4PGQ - chains A and P of the 4 polymer chains in the assembly; structure by X-ray diffraction, 2.30 A resolution.

[Chain A]
Name: DNA polymerase beta
From: Homo sapiens
Notes: EC 2.7.7.7, 4.2.99.-
UniProtKB: P06746 (DPOLB_HUMAN); residue numbers follow UniProt; this construct covers 7-335
Chain sequence (329 residues; row label = number of the first residue in the row):
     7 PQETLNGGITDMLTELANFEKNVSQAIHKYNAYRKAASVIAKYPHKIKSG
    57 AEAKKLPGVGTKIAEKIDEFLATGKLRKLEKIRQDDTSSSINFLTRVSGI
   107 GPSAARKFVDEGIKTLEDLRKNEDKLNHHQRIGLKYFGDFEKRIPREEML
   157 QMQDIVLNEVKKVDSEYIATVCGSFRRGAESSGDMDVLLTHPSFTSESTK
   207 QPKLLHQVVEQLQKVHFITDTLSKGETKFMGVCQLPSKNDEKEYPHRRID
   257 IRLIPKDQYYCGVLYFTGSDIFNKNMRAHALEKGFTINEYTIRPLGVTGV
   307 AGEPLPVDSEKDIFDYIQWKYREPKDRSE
Not modelled in the structure: 7-8, 205-206, 245
Metal / ion sites: Na+ site 1: Lys60, Val65 (shared with 1 residue of chain D); Na+ site 2: Thr101, Val103, Ile106 (shared with DG9(P) of chain P); Mg2+ site 1: Asp190, Asp192 (together with 1FZ)
Small-molecule neighbours: 1FZ (5'-O-[(R)-hydroxy{[(R)-hydroxy(phosphonooxy)phosphoryl]amino}phosphoryl]thymidine): Arg149, Gly179, Ser180, Arg183, Ser187, Ser188, Gly189, Asp190, Asp192, Tyr271, Phe272, Thr273, Gly274, Ser275, Asp276, Arg283
Swiss-Prot annotation at these positions:
  - region: Arg183 to Asp192 (DNA-binding)
  - active site: Lys72 (Nucleophile)
  - binding site (K(+)): Lys60, Leu62, Val65, Thr101, Val103, Ile106
  - binding site (Na(+)): Lys60, Leu62, Val65, Thr101, Val103, Ile106
  - binding site (dATP): Arg149, Ser180, Arg183, Gly189, Asp190
  - binding site (dCTP): Arg149, Ser180, Arg183, Gly189, Asp190
  - binding site (dGTP): Arg149, Ser180, Arg183, Gly189, Asp190, Asp192
  - binding site (dTTP): Arg149, Ser180, Arg183, Gly189, Asp190
  - binding site (Mg(2+)): Asp190, Asp192, Asp256
  - modified residue: Lys72 (N6-acetyllysine), Arg83 (Omega-N-methylarginine), Arg152 (Omega-N-methylarginine)
  - cross-link (Glycyl lysine isopeptide (Lys-Gly)): Lys41 (interchain with G-Cter in ubiquitin), Lys61 (interchain with G-Cter in ubiquitin), Lys81 (interchain with G-Cter in ubiquitin)
From the paper describing this entry:
  - binding site for the 16-nt DNA strand: Tyr271
  - Mg2+ coordination through a water molecule: Asp256
  - catalytic residues: Asp256

[Chain P]
Molecule: 10-nt DNA strand
Sequence (10 nucleotides; each row starts with the number of its first residue):
     1 GCTGATGCGA
Metal / ion sites: Na+: DG9 (shared with Thr101(A), Val103(A), Ile106(A) of chain A); Mg2+: DA10 (together with 1FZ) (shared with Asp190(A), Asp192(A) of chain A)

[Chain A / chain P interface]
Contacting residue pairs (12; chain A residue first):
  Val103(A) - DG9(P)  phosphate contact
  Ser104(A) - DG9(P)  phosphate contact
  Gly105(A) - DC8(P)  sugar contact
  Gly105(A) - DG9(P)  hydrogen bond to the phosphate
  Ile106(A) - DG9(P)  phosphate contact
  Gly107(A) - DC8(P)  hydrogen bond to the phosphate
  Pro108(A) - DC8(P)  phosphate contact
  Ser109(A) - DG7(P)  phosphate contact
  Ser109(A) - DC8(P)  hydrogen bond to the phosphate
  Ala110(A) - DC8(P)  hydrogen bond to the phosphate
  His135(A) - DG9(P)  sugar contact
  Arg254(A) - DA10(P)  salt bridge to the phosphate
Other interface residues (no listed pair), chain A (14 interface residues in all): Asp190, Lys234, Met236, Asp256

[Summary]
14 residues of chain A face 4 of chain P across their interface; the contacts include 4 hydrogen bonds and 1
salt bridge. Polar pairs include Gly105(A)-DG9(P), Gly107(A)-DC8(P) and Ser109(A)-DC8(P). Ligands of chain A:
compound 1FZ. From the paper: the catalytic residue Asp256(A); a binding site for the 16-nt DNA strand at
Tyr271(A).
Here chain A is DNA polymerase beta (Homo sapiens) and chain P is a 10-nt DNA strand. Entry 4PGQ (Structure of
human DNA polymerase beta complexed with G in the template base paired with incoming ...) was determined by
X-ray diffraction, deposited together with 4PGX, 4PHA and 4PHD.
